Entry 6SLW (X-ray diffraction, 2.00 A resolution); this record covers chains A and P.

== Chain A ==
Molecule: 14-3-3 protein sigma
From: Homo sapiens
UniProtKB: P31947 (1433S_HUMAN); numbering as in UniProt (aligned over 1-248)
Amino-acid sequence (253 residues; numbered -4 to 248; the number before each row is that of its first residue; numbers below 1 keep their minus sign (Gly-4 is residue -4)):
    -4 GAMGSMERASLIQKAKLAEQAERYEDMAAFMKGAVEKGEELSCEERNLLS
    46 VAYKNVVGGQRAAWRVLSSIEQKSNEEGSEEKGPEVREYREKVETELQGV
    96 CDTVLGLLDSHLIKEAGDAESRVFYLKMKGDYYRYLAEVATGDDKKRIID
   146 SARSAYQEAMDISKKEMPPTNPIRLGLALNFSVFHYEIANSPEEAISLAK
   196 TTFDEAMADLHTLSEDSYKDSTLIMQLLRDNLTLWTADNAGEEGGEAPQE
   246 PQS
Disordered / not traced: 72-77, 232-248
Construct notes: expression tag (-4 to 0)
Ligand contacts:
  - L1T (4-methyl-5-phenyl-thiophene-2-carboximidamide), molecule 1: Glu14, Cys38, Glu39, Asn42, Leu43, Val46
  - L1T, molecule 2: Lys195, Phe198, Asp199, Arg224, Leu227, Thr228, Thr231
UniProt features mapped onto this chain:
  - site (Interaction with phosphoserine on interacting protein): Arg56, Arg129
  - modified residue (Phosphoserine): Ser5, Ser74, Ser248

== Chain P ==
Molecule: WW domain-containing transcription regulator protein 1
UniProtKB: Q9GZV5 (WWTR1_HUMAN); residues 124-136 here correspond to UniProt positions 86-98 (UniProt number = residue number - 38)
Amino-acid sequence (13 residues; each row starts with the number of its first residue):
   124 RSHSSPASLQLGT
Disordered / not traced: 134-136
Modified / non-standard residues: Ser127 (phosphoserine; SEP)
UniProt features mapped onto this chain:
  - modified residue: Ser127 (Phosphoserine)

== Chain A / chain P interface ==
Pairs across the interface (36; chain A residue first):
  Asn42(A) with Ala130(P); Ser131(P); Leu132(P), hydrogen bond (side chain-backbone)
  Ser45(A) with Ala130(P), hydrogen bond (side chain-backbone)
  Val46(A) with Ala130(P), hydrophobic; Ser131(P)
  Lys49(A) with Ser127(P); Ser128(P); Ala130(P)
  Arg56(A) with Ser127(P)
  Lys122(A) with Ser128(P); Leu132(P)
  Arg129(A) with Ser127(P)
  Tyr130(A) with Ser127(P)
  Pro167(A) with Leu132(P); Gln133(P)
  Ile168(A) with Leu132(P), hydrophobic
  Gly171(A) with Ser128(P)
  Leu174(A) with His126(P); Ser127(P); Ser128(P)
  Asn175(A) with Ser127(P); Ser128(P), hydrogen bond (side chain-backbone)
  Val178(A) with His126(P)
  Glu182(A) with Arg124(P); Ser125(P), hydrogen bond (side chain-backbone)
  Asp215(A) with Gln133(P)
  Ile219(A) with Pro129(P)
  Leu222(A) with Ser127(P); Pro129(P)
  Asp225(A) with His126(P)
  Asn226(A) with Ser125(P); His126(P), hydrogen bond (side chain-backbone)
  Leu229(A) with Arg124(P); Ser125(P)
  Trp230(A) with Ser125(P)
Other interface residues (no listed pair), chain A (25 interface residues in all): Cys38, Phe119, Leu218

== Overview ==
25 residues of chain A and 10 residues of chain P are in contact, with 5 hydrogen bonds. Polar pairs include
Asn42(A)-Leu132(P), Ser45(A)-Ala130(P) and Asn175(A)-Ser128(P). Bound to chain A: compound L1T.
Here chain A is 14-3-3 protein sigma (Homo sapiens) and chain P is WW domain-containing transcription
regulator protein 1. Entry 6SLW (Fragment AZ-004 binding at the TAZpS89/14-3-3 sigma interface) was determined
by X-ray diffraction together with 6R5L, 6RHC, 6RJL, 6RJQ, 6RJZ, 6RK8 and 24 further entries from the same
study.
